Entry 1F52 (X-ray diffraction, 2.49 A resolution); this record covers chains A and G of the 12 polymer chains in the assembly.

[Chain A (and G)]
Molecule: Glutamine synthetase
From: Salmonella typhimurium
Notes: EC 6.3.1.2; chain G of this document is another copy of the same molecule, construct and numbering; everything in this record applies to it too
UniProtKB: P0A1P6 (GLNA_SALTY); residue numbers follow UniProt; this construct covers 1-468
Sequence (468 residues; row label = number of the first residue in the row):
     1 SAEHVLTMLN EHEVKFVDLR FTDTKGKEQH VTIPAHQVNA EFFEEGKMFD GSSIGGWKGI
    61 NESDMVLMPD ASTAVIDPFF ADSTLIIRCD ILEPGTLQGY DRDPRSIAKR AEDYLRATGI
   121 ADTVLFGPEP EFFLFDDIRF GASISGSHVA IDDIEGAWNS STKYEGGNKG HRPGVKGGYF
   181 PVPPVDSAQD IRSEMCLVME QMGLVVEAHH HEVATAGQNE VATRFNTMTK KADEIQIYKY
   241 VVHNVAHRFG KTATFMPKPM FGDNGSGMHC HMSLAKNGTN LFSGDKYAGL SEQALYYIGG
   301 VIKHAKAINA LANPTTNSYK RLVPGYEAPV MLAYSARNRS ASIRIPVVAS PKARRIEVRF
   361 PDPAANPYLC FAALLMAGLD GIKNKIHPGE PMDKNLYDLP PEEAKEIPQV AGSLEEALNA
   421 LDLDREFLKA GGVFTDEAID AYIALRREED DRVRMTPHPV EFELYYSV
Ion coordination: Mn2+ site 1: Glu-129, His-269, Glu-357 (together with ADP); Mn2+ site 2: Glu-131, Glu-212, Glu-220
Small-molecule neighbours: ADP (adenosine-5'-diphosphate): Leu-125, Gly-127, Pro-128, Glu-129, Glu-207, Ala-222, Thr-223, Arg-224, Phe-225, His-269, His-271, Ser-273, Arg-344, Lys-352, Ala-353, Arg-355, Glu-357
From the paper describing this entry:
  - binding site for ADP: Arg-344
  - binding site for Mn2+: His-269, Arg-359

[How chain A and chain G interact]
Contacting residue pairs - 111 pairs, chain A then chain G:
  Lys-27(A) / Ser-467(G)  hydrogen bond (side chain-backbone)
  Phe-135(A) / Tyr-466(G)
  Ile-138(A) / Tyr-466(G)
  Phe-140(A) / Phe-462(G)  hydrophobic
  Phe-140(A) / Glu-463(G)
  Ile-144(A) / Trp-158(G)  hydrophobic
  Ile-144(A) / Val-175(G)  hydrophobic
  Ile-144(A) / Met-260(G)
  Ile-144(A) / Phe-261(G)
  Ser-145(A) / Ala-150(G)
  Ser-145(A) / Ile-151(G)  hydrogen bond (backbone-backbone)
  Ser-145(A) / Trp-158(G)
  Gly-146(A) / Val-149(G)
  Ser-147(A) / His-148(G)
  Ser-147(A) / Val-149(G)  hydrogen bond (backbone-backbone)
  Ser-147(A) / Pro-459(G)
  His-148(A) / Ser-147(G)
  His-148(A) / His-148(G)
  His-148(A) / Pro-459(G)
  Val-149(A) / Gly-146(G)
  Val-149(A) / Ser-147(G)  hydrogen bond (backbone-backbone)
  Val-149(A) / Phe-462(G)  hydrophobic
  Ala-150(A) / Ser-145(G)
  Ile-151(A) / Ser-145(G)  hydrogen bond (backbone-backbone)
  Trp-158(A) / Ile-144(G)  hydrophobic
  Trp-158(A) / Ser-145(G)
  Val-175(A) / Ile-144(G)  hydrophobic
  Lys-239(A) / Val-468(G)  hydrogen bond (side chain-backbone)
  His-243(A) / Val-468(G)
  Thr-252(A) / Tyr-466(G)  hydrogen bond
  Thr-254(A) / Tyr-466(G)  hydrogen bond (side chain-backbone)
  Phe-255(A) / Val-468(G)
  Met-256(A) / Glu-461(G)
  Met-256(A) / Phe-462(G)  hydrophobic
  Met-256(A) / Tyr-465(G)
  Met-256(A) / Tyr-466(G)  hydrophobic
  Lys-258(A) / Pro-457(G)
  Pro-259(A) / Pro-457(G)
  Pro-259(A) / Phe-462(G)
  Met-260(A) / Ile-144(G)
  Phe-261(A) / Ile-144(G)
  Phe-261(A) / Met-455(G)
  Phe-261(A) / Pro-457(G)
  Thr-315(A) / Tyr-465(G)
  Thr-316(A) / Glu-461(G)  hydrogen bond
  Thr-316(A) / Tyr-465(G)
  Asn-317(A) / Glu-461(G)  hydrogen bond
  Asn-317(A) / Tyr-465(G)
  Lys-320(A) / Arg-454(G)
  Lys-320(A) / Met-455(G)
  Lys-320(A) / Thr-456(G)
  Lys-320(A) / Pro-457(G)
  Lys-320(A) / Glu-461(G)  salt bridge
  Val-323(A) / Met-455(G)  hydrophobic
  Ala-364(A) / Val-468(G)  hydrophobic
  Glu-449(A) / Leu-464(G)
  Glu-449(A) / Tyr-465(G)
  Arg-452(A) / Val-460(G)
  Arg-452(A) / Glu-463(G)  salt bridge
  Arg-452(A) / Leu-464(G)
  Val-453(A) / His-458(G)
  Val-453(A) / Leu-464(G)  hydrophobic
  Arg-454(A) / Lys-320(G)
  Met-455(A) / Phe-261(G)
  Met-455(A) / Lys-320(G)
  Met-455(A) / Val-323(G)  hydrophobic
  Thr-456(A) / Lys-320(G)
  Thr-456(A) / His-458(G)
  Thr-456(A) / Val-460(G)
  Pro-457(A) / Lys-258(G)
  Pro-457(A) / Pro-259(G)
  Pro-457(A) / Phe-261(G)
  Pro-457(A) / Lys-320(G)
  Pro-457(A) / His-458(G)
  His-458(A) / Val-453(G)
  His-458(A) / Thr-456(G)
  His-458(A) / Pro-457(G)
  His-458(A) / His-458(G)  hydrogen bond
  Pro-459(A) / Ser-147(G)
  Pro-459(A) / His-148(G)
  Pro-459(A) / Pro-459(G)
  Val-460(A) / Arg-452(G)
  Val-460(A) / Thr-456(G)
  Glu-461(A) / Met-256(G)
  Glu-461(A) / Thr-316(G)  hydrogen bond
  Glu-461(A) / Asn-317(G)  hydrogen bond
  Glu-461(A) / Lys-320(G)  salt bridge
  Phe-462(A) / Ile-138(G)  hydrophobic
  Phe-462(A) / Phe-140(G)  hydrophobic
  Phe-462(A) / Val-149(G)  hydrophobic
  Phe-462(A) / Met-256(G)  hydrophobic
  Phe-462(A) / Pro-259(G)
  Glu-463(A) / Phe-140(G)
  Glu-463(A) / Arg-452(G)  salt bridge
  Leu-464(A) / Glu-449(G)
  Leu-464(A) / Arg-452(G)
  Leu-464(A) / Val-453(G)  hydrophobic
  Tyr-465(A) / Met-256(G)
  Tyr-465(A) / Thr-315(G)
  Tyr-465(A) / Thr-316(G)
  Tyr-465(A) / Glu-449(G)
  Tyr-466(A) / Phe-135(G)
  Tyr-466(A) / Ile-138(G)
  Tyr-466(A) / Thr-252(G)  hydrogen bond
  Tyr-466(A) / Thr-254(G)  hydrogen bond (backbone-side chain)
  Tyr-466(A) / Met-256(G)  hydrophobic
  Ser-467(A) / Lys-27(G)  hydrogen bond (backbone-side chain)
  Val-468(A) / Lys-239(G)  hydrogen bond (backbone-side chain)
  Val-468(A) / His-243(G)
  Val-468(A) / Phe-255(G)
  Val-468(A) / Ala-364(G)  hydrophobic
Other interface residues (no listed pair), chain A (54 interface residues in all): Gly-141, Ala-142, Thr-215, Ala-253, Asp-263, Pro-363
Other interface residues (no listed pair), chain G (54 interface residues in all): Gly-141, Ala-142, Thr-215, Ala-253, Asp-263, Pro-363

[Overview]
Chain A and chain G each contribute 54 residues to their interface; the contacts include 17 hydrogen bonds and
4 salt bridges. Polar pairs include Lys-320(A)/Glu-461(G), Arg-452(A)/Glu-463(G) and Lys-27(A)/Ser-467(G).
Chain A binds ADP. The paper reports a binding site for Mn2+ at His-269(A) and Arg-359(A); a binding site for
ADP at Arg-344(A).
Both chains are Glutamine synthetase (Salmonella typhimurium). Entry 1F52 (Crystal structure of glutamine
synthetase from salmonella typhimurium co-crystallized with ADP) was determined by X-ray diffraction together
with 1F1H and 1FPY from the same study.
